5TJG - chains F and G of the 7 polymer chains in the assembly; structure by X-ray diffraction, 2.60 A resolution.

== Chain F ==
Name: RNA polymerase sigma factor SigA
Source organism: Thermus aquaticus
Reference sequence: Q9EZJ8 (SIGA_THEAQ); numbering as in UniProt (aligned over 92-438)
Sequence (347 residues; numbered 92 to 438; the number before each row is that of its first residue):
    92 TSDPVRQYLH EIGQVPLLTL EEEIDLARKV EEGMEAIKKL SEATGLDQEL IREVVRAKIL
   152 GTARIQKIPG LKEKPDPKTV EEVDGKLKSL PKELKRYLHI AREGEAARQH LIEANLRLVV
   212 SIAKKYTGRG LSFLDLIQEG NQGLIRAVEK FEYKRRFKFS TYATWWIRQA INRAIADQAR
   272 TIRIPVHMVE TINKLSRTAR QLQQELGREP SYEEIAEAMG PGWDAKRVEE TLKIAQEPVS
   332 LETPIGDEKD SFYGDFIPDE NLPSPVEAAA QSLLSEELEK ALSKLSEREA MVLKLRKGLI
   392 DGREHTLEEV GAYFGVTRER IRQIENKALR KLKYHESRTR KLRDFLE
Unresolved in the structure: 92-93, 155-165
Swiss-Prot annotation at these positions:
  - DNA-binding region: Leu398 to Asn417 (H-T-H motif)
  - region: Ser93 to Ile128 (Sigma-70 factor domain-1)
  - motif: Asp226 to Gln229 (Interaction with polymerase core subunit RpoC)

== Chain G ==
Molecule: 31-nt DNA strand
Sequence (31 nucleotides; each row starts with the number of its first residue; numbers below 1 keep their minus sign (DT-2 is residue -2)):
    -2 TGCTATAATG GGATGATCGC GAGGGACACG G
Unresolved in the structure: -2 to 0, 11-28

== How chain F and chain G interact ==
Contacting residue pairs (40):
  Asp94(F) with DG8(G), hydrogen bond to the base
  Val96(F) with DG8(G), base contact
  Arg97(F) with DG8(G), base contact
  Leu100(F) with DG7(G), base contact; DG8(G), base contact
  His101(F) with DG7(G), base contact
  Gly104(F) with DG7(G), base contact
  Leu108(F) with DT6(G), base contact
  Glu114(F) with DT6(G), base contact
  Ala205(F) with DT6(G), base contact
  Asn206(F) with DT6(G), hydrogen bond to the base
  Arg208(F) with DT6(G), phosphate contact; DG7(G), sugar contact
  Leu209(F) with DA5(G), sugar contact; DT6(G), hydrogen bond to the base
  Ser212(F) with DT6(G), sugar contact
  Lys215(F) with DG8(G), salt bridge to the phosphate; DG9(G), phosphate contact
  Phe224(F) with DG8(G), sugar contact
  Lys241(F) with DT1(G), base contact; DA2(G), base contact
  Phe242(F) with DA2(G), base contact
  Glu243(F) with DA2(G), hydrogen bond to the base
  Arg246(F) with DA2(G), hydrogen bond to the base
  Phe248(F) with DT3(G), sugar contact; DA4(G), phosphate contact
  Lys249(F) with DA4(G), hydrogen bond to the phosphate; DA5(G), salt bridge to the phosphate; DT6(G), base contact
  Ser251(F) with DA5(G), hydrogen bond to the phosphate; DT6(G), hydrogen bond to the base
  Thr252(F) with DA2(G), phosphate contact; DT3(G), sugar contact; DA4(G), hydrogen bond to the phosphate; DA5(G), base contact
  Tyr253(F) with DT1(G), base contact; DA2(G), stacking on the base
  Thr255(F) with DA5(G), hydrogen bond to the base
  Trp256(F) with DT1(G), sugar contact
  Arg259(F) with DA5(G), base contact
Other interface residues (no listed pair), chain F (30 interface residues in all): Ile103, Val211, Arg247

== Overview ==
30 residues of chain F face 9 of chain G across their interface; the contacts include 10 hydrogen bonds, 2
salt bridges and 1 aromatic stacking contact. Polar contacts include Asp94(F)-DG8(G), Asn206(F)-DT6(G) and
Leu209(F)-DT6(G).
Chain F is RNA polymerase sigma factor SigA (Thermus aquaticus) and chain G is a 31-nt DNA strand; the
structure, Thermus aquaticus delta1.1-sigmaA holoenzyme/downstream-fork promoter complex with an open clamp,
was determined by X-ray diffraction.
